7Z4W - chains a and l of the 30 polymer chains in the assembly; structure by electron microscopy, 2.70 A resolution.

# Chain a (and l)
Molecule: Head completion protein gp15
Source organism: Bacillus subtilis
Notes: chain l of this document is another copy of the same molecule, construct and numbering; everything in this record applies to it too
UniProt: Q38584 (HCP15_BPSPP); residues 1-102 here = UniProt positions 1-102
Chain sequence (102 residues; numbered 1 to 102; the number before each row is that of its first residue):
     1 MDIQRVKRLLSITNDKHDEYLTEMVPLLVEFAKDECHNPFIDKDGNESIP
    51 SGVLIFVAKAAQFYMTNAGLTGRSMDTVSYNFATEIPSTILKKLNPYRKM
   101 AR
What the authors report for this chain:
  - self-association interface (contacts with another copy of this molecule); pairs are residue here / residue on that copy: Arg5-Glu23 (salt bridge), Arg8-Glu23 (salt bridge)

# Chain a / chain l interface
Contacting residue pairs - 47 pairs, chain a then chain l:
  Glu19(a) with Arg8(l)
  Tyr20(a) with Arg8(l); Leu9(l); Ser11(l)
  Glu23(a) with Arg5(l), salt bridge; Arg8(l), salt bridge
  Met24(a) with Leu9(l), hydrophobic
  Leu27(a) with Arg5(l); Leu9(l), hydrophobic; Ser51(l), hydrogen bond (backbone-side chain); Ile55(l), hydrophobic
  Glu30(a) with Ser51(l)
  Phe31(a) with Ser51(l); Lys93(l)
  Asp34(a) with Pro96(l); Tyr97(l), hydrogen bond
  Tyr64(a) with Lys59(l), hydrogen bond (backbone-side chain); Thr89(l); Lys93(l)
  Thr66(a) with Lys59(l), hydrogen bond (backbone-side chain); Gln62(l)
  Asn67(a) with Gln62(l)
  Ala68(a) with Lys59(l); Gln62(l), hydrogen bond (backbone-side chain); Phe63(l)
  Gly69(a) with Phe63(l); Thr66(l); Phe82(l); Ala83(l)
  Leu70(a) with Asn81(l); Phe82(l), hydrophobic
  Thr71(a) with Asn81(l), hydrogen bond (backbone-backbone); Ala83(l)
  Gly72(a) with Tyr80(l); Asn81(l), hydrogen bond (backbone-backbone)
  Arg73(a) with Ser79(l); Tyr80(l)
  Ser74(a) with Thr77(l); Val78(l); Ser79(l), hydrogen bond (backbone-backbone)
  Met75(a) with Thr77(l)
  Asp76(a) with Thr77(l), hydrogen bond (backbone-backbone)
  Thr84(a) with Pro87(l)
  Glu85(a) with Pro87(l); Ser88(l), hydrogen bond; Thr89(l), hydrogen bond (side chain-backbone)
  Ile86(a) with Thr89(l)
Other interface residues (no listed pair), chain a (26 interface residues in all): Leu28, Glu35, Leu91
Other interface residues (no listed pair), chain l (27 interface residues in all): Gly52, Leu54, Ile90, Lys92

# In short
26 residues of chain a face 27 of chain l across their interface, with 11 hydrogen bonds and 2 salt bridges.
Polar pairs include Glu23(a)-Arg5(l), Glu23(a)-Arg8(l) and Leu27(a)-Ser51(l). The paper reports a
self-association interface involving Arg5(a) and Arg8(a).
Chain a and chain l are both Head completion protein gp15 (Bacillus subtilis); the structure, gp6/gp15/gp16
connector complex of bacteriophage SPP1, was determined by electron microscopy.
